PDB entry 5JTM | solution NMR | chains A and C of the 8 polymer chains in the assembly

# Chain A (and C)
Name: Protein-export protein SecB
Source organism: Escherichia coli (strain 55989 / EAEC)
Notes: chain C of this document is another copy of the same molecule, construct and numbering; everything in this record applies to it too
UniProt: B7L735 (SECB_ECO55); residue numbers follow UniProt; this construct covers 1-155
Chain sequence (155 residues; each row starts with the number of its first residue):
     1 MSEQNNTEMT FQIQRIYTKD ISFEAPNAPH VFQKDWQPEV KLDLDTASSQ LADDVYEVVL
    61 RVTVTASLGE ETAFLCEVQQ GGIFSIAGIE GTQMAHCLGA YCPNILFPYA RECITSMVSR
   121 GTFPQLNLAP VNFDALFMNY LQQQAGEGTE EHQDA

# How chain A and chain C interact
Contacting residue pairs - 68 pairs, chain A then chain C:
  Ser2(A) with Ser2(C)
  Gln4(A) with Ser2(C)
  Asn5(A) with Ser2(C); Gln142(C); Gln143(C)
  Asn6(A) with Gln143(C); Gln144(C); Ala145(C)
  Thr7(A) with Met1(C); Ala145(C); Gly146(C)
  Glu8(A) with Glu147(C)
  Met9(A) with Met1(C)
  Thr10(A) with Gly146(C); Glu147(C)
  Ile13(A) with Pro130(C)
  Ile16(A) with Pro130(C)
  Gln50(A) with Gln153(C)
  Asp53(A) with Glu151(C); His152(C); Gln153(C)
  Asp54(A) with Thr149(C); Glu150(C); Glu151(C); His152(C)
  Ala87(A) with Glu150(C)
  Gly88(A) with Glu147(C); Glu150(C)
  Glu90(A) with Glu150(C)
  Ile105(A) with Asn132(C)
  Pro108(A) with Asn104(C); Pro108(C)
  Tyr109(A) with Phe107(C); Pro108(C); Arg111(C); Pro130(C)
  Arg111(A) with Ile13(C); Ile105(C); Tyr109(C)
  Glu112(A) with Pro108(C); Tyr109(C)
  Thr115(A) with Tyr109(C)
  Ser116(A) with Glu112(C)
  Arg120(A) with Glu112(C)
  Gln125(A) with Ile16(C)
  Asn127(A) with Ile13(C); Ile16(C); Tyr109(C)
  Pro130(A) with Phe11(C); Ile13(C); Tyr101(C); Ile105(C)
  Asn132(A) with Tyr101(C)
  Ala135(A) with Thr7(C)
  Met138(A) with Glu3(C)
  Gln142(A) with Gln4(C)
  Gln143(A) with Gln4(C)
  Gln144(A) with Gln4(C); Asn5(C); Asn6(C); Thr7(C)
  Ala145(A) with Gln4(C); Asn5(C)
  Gly146(A) with Asn5(C)
  Gly148(A) with Gln93(C)
  Thr149(A) with Gln93(C)
  Glu150(A) with Gly91(C); Thr92(C)
Interface residues without a listed pair, chain A (43 interface residues in all): Ala52, Tyr56, Leu128, Leu136, Glu151
Interface residues without a listed pair, chain C (36 interface residues in all): Arg15, Glu90

# Overview
43 residues of chain A face 36 of chain C across their interface.
Chain A and chain C are both Protein-export protein SecB (Escherichia coli (strain 55989 / EAEC)); the
structure, The structure of chaperone SecB in complex with unstructured PhoA binding site a, was determined by
solution NMR (same publication as 5JTL, 5JTN, 5JTO, 5JTP, 5JTQ and 5JTR).
